PDB entry 2HP1 | X-ray diffraction, 2.08 A resolution | chains A and B

# Chain A
Protein: Glutamate-1-semialdehyde 2,1-aminomutase (GSAM) plp-form
From: Synechococcus elongatus
Notes: EC 5.4.3.8
Reference sequence: P24630 (GSA_SYNP6); residues 1002-1433 here correspond to UniProt positions 1-432 (UniProt number = residue number - 1001)
Chain sequence (432 residues; numbered 1002 to 1433; the number before each row is that of its first residue):
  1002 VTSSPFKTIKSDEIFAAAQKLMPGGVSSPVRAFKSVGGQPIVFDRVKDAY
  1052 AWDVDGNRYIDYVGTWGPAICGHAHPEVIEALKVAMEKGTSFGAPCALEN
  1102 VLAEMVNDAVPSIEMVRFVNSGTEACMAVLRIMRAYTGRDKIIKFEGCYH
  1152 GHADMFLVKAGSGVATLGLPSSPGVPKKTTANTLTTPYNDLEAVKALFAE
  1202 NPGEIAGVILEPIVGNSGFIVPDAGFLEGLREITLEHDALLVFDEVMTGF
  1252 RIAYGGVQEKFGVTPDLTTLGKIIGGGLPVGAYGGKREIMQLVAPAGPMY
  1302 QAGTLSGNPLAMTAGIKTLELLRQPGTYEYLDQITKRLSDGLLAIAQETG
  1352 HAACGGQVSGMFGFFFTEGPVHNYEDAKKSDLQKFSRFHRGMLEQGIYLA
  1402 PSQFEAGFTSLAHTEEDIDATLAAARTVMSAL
Not modelled in the structure: 1002-1006
Sequence notes: conflict Asn1108 (Ile107 in P24630), Ile1133 (Leu132 in P24630), Ser1172 (Asp171 in P24630), Lys1179 (Ser178 in P24630), Thr1187 (Ala186 in P24630), Gly1327 (Ala326 in P24630)
Ligand contacts:
  - EA5 ((4S)-4-amino-5-[({3-hydroxy-2-methyl-5-[(phosphonooxy)methyl]pyridin-4-yl}methyl)amino]pentanoic acid): Ser1029, Val1031, Trp1067, Ser1122, Gly1123, Thr1124, Cys1127, Tyr1150, His1151, Gly1152, Ser1163, Glu1212, Asn1217, Asp1245, Val1247, Met1248, Lys1273, Glu1406
  - (4S)-4,5-diaminopentanoic acid (HOZ): Gly1094, Tyr1301, Ala1303, Gly1304, Thr1305
  - pyridoxal phosphate (PLP): Glu1125, Gly1304, Thr1305

# Chain B
Protein: Glutamate-1-semialdehyde 2,1-aminomutase (GSAM) plp-form
From: Synechococcus elongatus
Notes: EC 5.4.3.8
Reference sequence: P24630 (GSA_SYNP6); residues 2002-2433 here correspond to UniProt positions 1-432 (UniProt number = residue number - 2001)
Chain sequence (432 residues; each row starts with the number of its first residue):
  2002 VTSSPFKTIKSDEIFAAAQKLMPGGVSSPVRAFKSVGGQPIVFDRVKDAY
  2052 AWDVDGNRYIDYVGTWGPAICGHAHPEVIEALKVAMEKGTSFGAPCALEN
  2102 VLAEMVNDAVPSIEMVRFVNSGTEACMAVLRIMRAYTGRDKIIKFEGCYH
  2152 GHADMFLVKAGSGVATLGLPSSPGVPKKTTANTLTTPYNDLEAVKALFAE
  2202 NPGEIAGVILEPIVGNSGFIVPDAGFLEGLREITLEHDALLVFDEVMTGF
  2252 RIAYGGVQEKFGVTPDLTTLGKIIGGGLPVGAYGGKREIMQLVAPAGPMY
  2302 QAGTLSGNPLAMTAGIKTLELLRQPGTYEYLDQITKRLSDGLLAIAQETG
  2352 HAACGGQVSGMFGFFFTEGPVHNYEDAKKSDLQKFSRFHRGMLEQGIYLA
  2402 PSQFEAGFTSLAHTEEDIDATLAAARTVMSAL
Not modelled in the structure: 2002-2006, 2154-2182
Sequence notes: conflict Asn2108 (Ile107 in P24630), Ile2133 (Leu132 in P24630), Ser2172 (Asp171 in P24630), Lys2179 (Ser178 in P24630), Thr2187 (Ala186 in P24630), Gly2327 (Ala326 in P24630)
Covalently attached groups: pyridoxal phosphate (PLP) linked to Lys2273
Ligand contacts:
  - EA5 ((4S)-4-amino-5-[({3-hydroxy-2-methyl-5-[(phosphonooxy)methyl]pyridin-4-yl}methyl)amino]pentanoic acid): Glu2125, Ala2303, Gly2304, Thr2305
  - (4S)-4,5-diaminopentanoic acid (HOZ): Ser2029, Val2031, Arg2032, Trp2067, Tyr2150, Asn2217
  - pyridoxal phosphate (PLP): Ser2122, Gly2123, Thr2124, Cys2127, Tyr2150, His2151, Gly2152, Glu2212, Asn2217, Asp2245, Val2247, Met2248

# Interface between chain A and chain B
Residue-residue contacts - 197 pairs, chain A then chain B:
  Ile1015(A) - Asn2101(B)  hydrogen bond (backbone-side chain)
  Ala1018(A) - Asn2101(B)
  Ala1019(A) - Asn2101(B)
  Gln1020(A) - Met2116(B)
  Lys1021(A) - Glu2115(B)
  Lys1021(A) - Met2116(B)
  Leu1022(A) - Asn2101(B)
  Leu1022(A) - Ala2104(B)  hydrophobic
  Leu1022(A) - Glu2105(B)
  Leu1022(A) - Asn2108(B)
  Leu1022(A) - Met2116(B)
  Leu1022(A) - Val2117(B)  hydrogen bond (backbone-backbone)
  Met1023(A) - Asn2101(B)
  Met1023(A) - Ala2104(B)  hydrophobic
  Met1023(A) - Met2116(B)
  Met1023(A) - Val2117(B)
  Pro1024(A) - Met2116(B)
  Pro1024(A) - Val2117(B)
  Pro1024(A) - Arg2118(B)  hydrogen bond (backbone-side chain)
  Pro1024(A) - Met2291(B)
  Pro1024(A) - Val2294(B)
  Pro1024(A) - Pro2296(B)
  Pro1024(A) - Ala2297(B)
  Gly1025(A) - Pro2296(B)
  Gly1025(A) - Ala2297(B)
  Val1027(A) - Arg2118(B)  hydrogen bond (backbone-side chain)
  Val1027(A) - Pro2296(B)
  Ser1028(A) - Glu2100(B)  hydrogen bond
  Ser1028(A) - Arg2118(B)
  Ser1028(A) - Phe2119(B)
  Ser1028(A) - Ser2307(B)
  Ser1028(A) - Gly2308(B)
  Ser1029(A) - Ala2303(B)
  Ser1029(A) - Gly2304(B)  hydrogen bond (side chain-backbone)
  Pro1030(A) - Ala2295(B)
  Pro1030(A) - Pro2296(B)
  Pro1030(A) - Tyr2301(B)  hydrophobic
  Pro1030(A) - Gln2302(B)
  Pro1030(A) - Ala2303(B)
  Arg1032(A) - Gly2094(B)
  Arg1032(A) - Ala2095(B)
  Arg1032(A) - Glu2100(B)  salt bridge
  Arg1032(A) - Gly2304(B)
  Arg1032(A) - Thr2305(B)  hydrogen bond (side chain-backbone)
  Arg1032(A) - Ser2307(B)  hydrogen bond (side chain-backbone)
  Ala1033(A) - Pro2296(B)  hydrophobic
  Lys1035(A) - Pro2296(B)  hydrogen bond (side chain-backbone)
  Ile1042(A) - Ala2095(B)
  Ile1042(A) - Pro2096(B)
  Val1043(A) - Pro2096(B)
  Val1043(A) - Cys2097(B)  hydrophobic
  Val1043(A) - Ala2098(B)
  Phe1044(A) - Phe2093(B)  hydrophobic
  Phe1044(A) - Ala2095(B)  hydrophobic
  Phe1044(A) - Pro2096(B)  hydrogen bond (backbone-backbone)
  Phe1044(A) - Cys2097(B)
  Asp1045(A) - Lys2089(B)  salt bridge
  Asp1045(A) - Phe2093(B)
  Arg1046(A) - Lys2089(B)
  Arg1046(A) - Phe2093(B)
  Val1047(A) - Lys2089(B)  hydrogen bond (backbone-backbone)
  Val1047(A) - Gly2090(B)
  Val1047(A) - Phe2093(B)  hydrophobic
  Thr1066(A) - Ser2092(B)  hydrogen bond
  Thr1066(A) - Phe2093(B)  hydrogen bond (side chain-backbone)
  Thr1066(A) - Gly2094(B)  hydrogen bond (side chain-backbone)
  Thr1066(A) - Thr2305(B)
  Trp1067(A) - Gly2094(B)  hydrogen bond (side chain-backbone)
  Ile1080(A) - Met2087(B)
  Leu1083(A) - Met2087(B)  hydrophobic
  Lys1084(A) - Lys2084(B)  hydrogen bond (backbone-side chain)
  Lys1084(A) - Met2087(B)
  Lys1084(A) - Glu2088(B)  salt bridge
  Met1087(A) - Ile2080(B)
  Met1087(A) - Leu2083(B)  hydrophobic
  Met1087(A) - Met2087(B)  hydrophobic
  Glu1088(A) - Ile2080(B)
  Glu1088(A) - Lys2084(B)  salt bridge
  Lys1089(A) - Asp2045(B)  salt bridge
  Lys1089(A) - Arg2046(B)
  Lys1089(A) - Val2047(B)  hydrogen bond (backbone-backbone)
  Gly1090(A) - Val2047(B)
  Gly1090(A) - Ala2075(B)
  Thr1091(A) - Gly2278(B)  hydrogen bond (side chain-backbone)
  Ser1092(A) - Thr2066(B)  hydrogen bond
  Ser1092(A) - Gly2278(B)
  Phe1093(A) - Phe2044(B)  hydrophobic
  Phe1093(A) - Asp2045(B)
  Phe1093(A) - Arg2046(B)
  Phe1093(A) - Val2047(B)  hydrophobic
  Phe1093(A) - Thr2066(B)  hydrogen bond (backbone-side chain)
  Gly1094(A) - Arg2032(B)
  Gly1094(A) - Thr2066(B)  hydrogen bond (backbone-side chain)
  Gly1094(A) - Trp2067(B)  hydrogen bond (backbone-side chain)
  Ala1095(A) - Arg2032(B)
  Ala1095(A) - Phe2044(B)  hydrophobic
  Ala1095(A) - Tyr2399(B)
  Pro1096(A) - Ile2042(B)
  Pro1096(A) - Val2043(B)
  Pro1096(A) - Phe2044(B)  hydrogen bond (backbone-backbone)
  Cys1097(A) - Val2043(B)  hydrophobic
  Cys1097(A) - Phe2044(B)
  Glu1100(A) - Ser2028(B)  hydrogen bond
  Glu1100(A) - Arg2032(B)  salt bridge
  Asn1101(A) - Ile2015(B)  hydrogen bond (side chain-backbone)
  Asn1101(A) - Ala2018(B)
  Asn1101(A) - Ala2019(B)
  Asn1101(A) - Leu2022(B)
  Asn1101(A) - Met2023(B)
  Ala1104(A) - Leu2022(B)  hydrophobic
  Ala1104(A) - Met2023(B)  hydrophobic
  Asn1108(A) - Leu2022(B)
  Glu1115(A) - Lys2021(B)
  Met1116(A) - Gln2020(B)
  Met1116(A) - Leu2022(B)
  Met1116(A) - Met2023(B)
  Met1116(A) - Pro2024(B)
  Val1117(A) - Leu2022(B)  hydrogen bond (backbone-backbone)
  Val1117(A) - Met2023(B)
  Val1117(A) - Pro2024(B)
  Arg1118(A) - Pro2024(B)  hydrogen bond (side chain-backbone)
  Arg1118(A) - Val2027(B)  hydrogen bond (side chain-backbone)
  Arg1118(A) - Ser2028(B)
  Ser1122(A) - Glu2125(B)  hydrogen bond
  Thr1124(A) - Glu2125(B)
  Thr1124(A) - Met2128(B)
  Glu1125(A) - Ser2122(B)  hydrogen bond
  Glu1125(A) - Thr2124(B)
  Met1128(A) - Thr2124(B)
  Met1128(A) - Met2128(B)  hydrophobic
  Arg1132(A) - His2153(B)
  Tyr1150(A) - Tyr2301(B)
  Tyr1150(A) - Ala2303(B)
  His1153(A) - Met2128(B)
  His1153(A) - Arg2132(B)  hydrogen bond (backbone-side chain)
  His1153(A) - Gln2302(B)
  His1153(A) - Ala2303(B)  hydrogen bond (side chain-backbone)
  Ala1154(A) - Met2128(B)  hydrophobic
  Asp1155(A) - Arg2132(B)  salt bridge
  Leu1158(A) - Arg2132(B)
  Ser1163(A) - Tyr2301(B)
  Gly1164(A) - Tyr2301(B)  hydrogen bond (backbone-side chain)
  Val1165(A) - Tyr2301(B)  hydrophobic
  Leu1168(A) - Pro2296(B)  hydrophobic
  Ser1173(A) - Met2300(B)
  Ser1173(A) - Tyr2301(B)  hydrogen bond (side chain-backbone)
  Pro1174(A) - Arg2132(B)
  Pro1174(A) - Ala2136(B)
  Pro1174(A) - Pro2299(B)
  Pro1174(A) - Met2300(B)
  Gly1175(A) - Arg2132(B)
  Gly1175(A) - Arg2135(B)  hydrogen bond (backbone-side chain)
  Gly1175(A) - Ala2136(B)
  Val1176(A) - Arg2132(B)
  Pro1177(A) - Arg2135(B)
  Pro1177(A) - Asp2141(B)
  Pro1177(A) - Asn2183(B)
  Lys1179(A) - Asn2183(B)
  Lys1273(A) - Thr2305(B)  hydrogen bond
  Gly1278(A) - Thr2091(B)  hydrogen bond (backbone-side chain)
  Gly1278(A) - Ser2092(B)
  Gly1278(A) - Leu2306(B)
  Leu1279(A) - Leu2306(B)
  Pro1280(A) - Pro2280(B)  hydrophobic
  Pro1280(A) - Leu2306(B)  hydrophobic
  Pro1280(A) - Asn2309(B)
  Met1291(A) - Pro2024(B)
  Val1294(A) - Pro2024(B)
  Ala1295(A) - Pro2030(B)  hydrophobic
  Pro1296(A) - Pro2024(B)
  Pro1296(A) - Gly2025(B)
  Pro1296(A) - Val2027(B)
  Pro1296(A) - Pro2030(B)
  Pro1296(A) - Ala2033(B)  hydrophobic
  Pro1296(A) - Lys2035(B)  hydrogen bond (backbone-side chain)
  Ala1297(A) - Gly2025(B)
  Tyr1301(A) - Pro2030(B)  hydrophobic
  Tyr1301(A) - His2153(B)
  Gln1302(A) - Pro2030(B)
  Ala1303(A) - Ser2029(B)
  Ala1303(A) - Pro2030(B)
  Ala1303(A) - Tyr2150(B)
  Gly1304(A) - Ser2029(B)  hydrogen bond (backbone-side chain)
  Gly1304(A) - Arg2032(B)
  Thr1305(A) - Arg2032(B)  hydrogen bond (backbone-side chain)
  Thr1305(A) - Thr2066(B)
  Thr1305(A) - Trp2067(B)
  Thr1305(A) - Lys2273(B)
  Leu1306(A) - Gly2278(B)
  Leu1306(A) - Leu2279(B)
  Leu1306(A) - Pro2280(B)  hydrophobic
  Ser1307(A) - Ser2028(B)
  Ser1307(A) - Arg2032(B)  hydrogen bond (backbone-side chain)
  Gly1308(A) - Ser2028(B)
  Asn1309(A) - Pro2280(B)
  Leu1311(A) - Leu2279(B)  hydrophobic
  Tyr1399(A) - Ala2095(B)
Also at the interface, not in a pair above, chain A (96 interface residues in all): Pro1041, Pro1069, His1074, Ala1075, Ala1098, Glu1105, Phe1119, Asn1121, Leu1170, Lys1178
Also at the interface, not in a pair above, chain B (88 interface residues in all): Pro2069, His2074, Asn2121, Gly2277, Gly2298, Leu2311

# In short
Chain A and chain B form an interface of 96 and 88 residues respectively; the contacts include 41 hydrogen
bonds and 7 salt bridges. Among the polar pairs are Arg1032(A)-Glu2100(B), Asp1045(A)-Lys2089(B) and
Lys1084(A)-Glu2088(B).
Both chains are Glutamate-1-semialdehyde 2,1-aminomutase (GSAM) plp-form (Synechococcus elongatus). Entry 2HP1
(Inter-subunit signaling in GSAM) was determined by X-ray diffraction together with 2HOY, 2HOZ and 2HP2 from
the same study.
